PDB entry 8HF0 | electron microscopy, 3.72 A resolution | chains A and P of the 7 polymer chains in the assembly

[Chain A]
Name: Dicer-2, isoform A
Source organism: Drosophila melanogaster
Notes: EC 3.1.21.1, 3.1.26.-, 3.1.26.3, 3.6.1.3
Reference sequence: A1ZAW0 (A1ZAW0_DROME); residues 1-1722 here = UniProt positions 1-1722
Chain sequence (1722 residues; numbered 1 to 1722; the number before each row is that of its first residue):
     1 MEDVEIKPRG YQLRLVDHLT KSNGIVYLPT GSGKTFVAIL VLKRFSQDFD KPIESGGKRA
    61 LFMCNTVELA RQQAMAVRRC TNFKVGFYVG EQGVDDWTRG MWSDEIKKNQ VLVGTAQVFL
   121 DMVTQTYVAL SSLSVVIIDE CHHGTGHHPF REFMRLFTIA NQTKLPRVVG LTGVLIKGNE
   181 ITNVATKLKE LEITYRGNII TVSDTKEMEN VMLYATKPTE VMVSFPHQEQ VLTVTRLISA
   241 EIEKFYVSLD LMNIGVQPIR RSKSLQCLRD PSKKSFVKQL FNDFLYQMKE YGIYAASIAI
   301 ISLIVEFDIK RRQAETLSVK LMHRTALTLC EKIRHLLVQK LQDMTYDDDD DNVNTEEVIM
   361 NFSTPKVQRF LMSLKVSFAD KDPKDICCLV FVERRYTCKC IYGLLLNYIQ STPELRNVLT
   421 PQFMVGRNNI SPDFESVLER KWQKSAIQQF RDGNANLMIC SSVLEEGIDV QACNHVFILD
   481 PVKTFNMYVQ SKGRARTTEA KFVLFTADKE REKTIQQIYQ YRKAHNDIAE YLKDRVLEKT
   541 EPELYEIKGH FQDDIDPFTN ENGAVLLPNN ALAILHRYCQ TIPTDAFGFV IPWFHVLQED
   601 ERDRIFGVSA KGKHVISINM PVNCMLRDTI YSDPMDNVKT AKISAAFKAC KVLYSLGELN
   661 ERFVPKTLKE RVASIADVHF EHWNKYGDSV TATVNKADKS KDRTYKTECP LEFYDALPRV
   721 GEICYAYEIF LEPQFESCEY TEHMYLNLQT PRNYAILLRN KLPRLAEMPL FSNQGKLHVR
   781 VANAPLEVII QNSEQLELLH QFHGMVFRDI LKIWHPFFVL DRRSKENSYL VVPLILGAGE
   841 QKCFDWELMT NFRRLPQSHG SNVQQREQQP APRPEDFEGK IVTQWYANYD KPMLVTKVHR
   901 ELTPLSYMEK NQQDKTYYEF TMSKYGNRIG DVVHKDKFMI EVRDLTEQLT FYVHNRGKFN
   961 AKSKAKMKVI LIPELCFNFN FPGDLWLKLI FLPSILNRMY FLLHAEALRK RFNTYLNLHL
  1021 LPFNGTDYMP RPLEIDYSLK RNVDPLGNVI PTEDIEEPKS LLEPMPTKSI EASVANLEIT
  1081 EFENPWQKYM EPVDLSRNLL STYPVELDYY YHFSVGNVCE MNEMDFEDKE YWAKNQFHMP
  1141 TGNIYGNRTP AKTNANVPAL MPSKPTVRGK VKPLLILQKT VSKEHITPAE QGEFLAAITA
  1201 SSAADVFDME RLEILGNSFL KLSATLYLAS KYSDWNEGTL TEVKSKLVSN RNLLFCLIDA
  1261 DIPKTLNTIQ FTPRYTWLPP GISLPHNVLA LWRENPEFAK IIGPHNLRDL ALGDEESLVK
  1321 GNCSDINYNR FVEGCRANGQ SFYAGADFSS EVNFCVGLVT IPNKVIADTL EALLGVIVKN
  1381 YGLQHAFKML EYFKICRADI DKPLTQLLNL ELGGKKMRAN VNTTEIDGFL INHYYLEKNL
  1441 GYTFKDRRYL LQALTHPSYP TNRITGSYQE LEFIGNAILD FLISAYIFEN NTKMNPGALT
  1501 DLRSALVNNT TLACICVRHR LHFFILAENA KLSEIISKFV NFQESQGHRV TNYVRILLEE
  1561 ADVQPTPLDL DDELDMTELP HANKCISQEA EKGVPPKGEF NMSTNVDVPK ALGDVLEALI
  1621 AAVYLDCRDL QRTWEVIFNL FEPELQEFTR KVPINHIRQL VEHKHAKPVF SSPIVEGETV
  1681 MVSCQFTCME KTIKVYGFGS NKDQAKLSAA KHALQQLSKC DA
Unresolved in the structure: 1, 1043-1168, 1560-1593
Sequence notes: conflict Asn1217 (Asp in A1ZAW0), Asn1476 (Asp in A1ZAW0)
Reported in the primary citation:
  - conformationally variable residues (order/disorder transition): Thr1551 to Glu1559, Glu1560 to Gly1593, Val1594 to Val1608

[Chain P]
Molecule: 52-nt RNA strand
Source organism: Drosophila melanogaster
Sequence (52 nucleotides; each row starts with the number of its first residue):
     1 GAGACUUGGG CAAUGUGACU GCUGAUCAGC AGUCACAUUG CCCAAGUCUC UU
Unresolved in the structure: 48-52

[Interface between chain A and chain P]
Pairs across the interface (20):
  Thr145(A) with A45(P), hydrogen bond to the phosphate; G46(P), phosphate contact
  Gly146(A) with A45(P), phosphate contact
  His147(A) with A44(P), phosphate contact; A45(P), salt bridge to the phosphate
  His148(A) with A44(P), hydrogen bond to the phosphate; A45(P), hydrogen bond to the phosphate
  Pro149(A) with A44(P), sugar contact
  Asn179(A) with U47(P), hydrogen bond to the phosphate
  Arg260(A) with C42(P), salt bridge to the phosphate
  Lys310(A) with U39(P), salt bridge to the phosphate
  Gln313(A) with U38(P), hydrogen bond to the sugar; U39(P), hydrogen bond to the phosphate
  Lys483(A) with U47(P), phosphate contact
  Thr484(A) with G46(P), hydrogen bond to the sugar; U47(P), sugar contact
  His576(A) with C42(P), sugar contact
  Gln580(A) with G40(P), hydrogen bond to the base
  Ile591(A) with C42(P), phosphate contact
  Lys639(A) with A44(P), salt bridge to the phosphate
Other interface residues (no listed pair), chain A (23 interface residues in all): Arg71, Lys177, Gly178, Ser272, Leu572, Ala573, Phe589, Lys642
Other interface residues (no listed pair), chain P (11 interface residues in all): C36, C41, C43

[In short]
23 residues of chain A and 11 residues of chain P are in contact, with 8 hydrogen bonds and 4 salt bridges.
Polar contacts include Gln580(A)-G40(P), Gln313(A)-U38(P) and Thr484(A)-G46(P). From the paper: conformational
variability at Thr1551(A), Glu1560(A) and Val1594(A).
Chain A is Dicer-2, isoform A and chain P is a 52-nt RNA strand, both from Drosophila melanogaster; the
structure, DmDcr-2/R2D2/LoqsPD with 50bp-dsRNA in Dimer state, was determined by electron microscopy together
with 8HF1 from the same study.
